PDB entry 8E4H | X-ray diffraction, 1.39 A resolution | chains C and F of the 3 polymer chains in the assembly

[Chain C]
Molecule: 16-nt DNA strand
Sequence (16 nucleotides; each row starts with the number of its first residue):
     1 AATAAGAGGAAGTGGG

[Chain F]
Name: Transcription factor PU.1
From: Homo sapiens
Reference sequence: P17947 (SPI1_HUMAN); residues 165-270 here = UniProt positions 165-270
Chain sequence (106 residues; row label = number of the first residue in the row):
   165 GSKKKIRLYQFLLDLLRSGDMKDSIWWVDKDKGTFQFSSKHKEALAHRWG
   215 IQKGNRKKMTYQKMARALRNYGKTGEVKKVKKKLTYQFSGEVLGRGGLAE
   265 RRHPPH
Unresolved in the structure: 165-168, 260-270
UniProt features mapped onto this chain:
  - DNA-binding region: Ile-170 to Ser-253 (ETS)
  - binding site (DNA): Lys-217, Arg-230, Arg-233, Lys-243
  - natural variant: His-211 (H211P: In AGM10), Val-241 (V241G: In AGM10)

[Interface between chain C and chain F]
Contacting residue pairs - 14 pairs, chain C then chain F:
  DA5(C) / Ser-203(F)  phosphate contact
  DA5(C) / Lys-206(F)  salt bridge to the phosphate
  DA5(C) / Lys-247(F)  sugar contact
  DG6(C) / Lys-243(F)  salt bridge to the phosphate
  DG6(C) / Lys-246(F)  phosphate contact
  DG6(C) / Lys-247(F)  phosphate contact
  DG6(C) / Leu-248(F)  hydrogen bond to the phosphate
  DA7(C) / Arg-233(F)  hydrogen bond to the base
  DA7(C) / Lys-243(F)  phosphate contact
  DG8(C) / Arg-230(F)  hydrogen bond to the base
  DG8(C) / Arg-233(F)  hydrogen bond to the base
  DG9(C) / Arg-230(F)  hydrogen bond to the base
  DA10(C) / Arg-230(F)  base contact
  DT13(C) / Arg-220(F)  sugar contact
Also at the interface, not in a pair above, chain C (8 interface residues in all): DG14
Also at the interface, not in a pair above, chain F (11 interface residues in all): Tyr-225, Gln-226

[Summary]
8 residues of chain C face 11 of chain F across their interface, with 5 hydrogen bonds and 2 salt bridges.
Polar contacts include DA7(C)/Arg-233(F), DG8(C)/Arg-230(F) and DG8(C)/Arg-233(F). From UniProt: a DNA-binding
region and 4 DNA-binding residues on chain F.
Chain C is a 16-nt DNA strand and chain F is Transcription factor PU.1 (Homo sapiens); the structure, Human
PU.1 ETS-Domain (165-270) Bound to d(AATAAGAGGAAGTGGG), was determined by X-ray diffraction, deposited
together with 8E3K, 8E3R, 8E5Y, 8EBH, 8EE9, 8EJ6 and 14 further entries.
